3IAE - chains A and B; structure by X-ray diffraction, 2.30 A resolution.

[Chain A (and B)]
Molecule: Benzaldehyde lyase
Organism: Pseudomonas fluorescens
Notes: EC 4.1.2.38; chain B of this document is another copy of the same molecule, construct and numbering; everything in this record applies to it too
UniProtKB: Q9F4L3 (Q9F4L3_PSEFL); numbering as in UniProt (aligned over 1-562)
Amino-acid sequence (570 residues; numbered 1 to 570; the number before each row is that of its first residue):
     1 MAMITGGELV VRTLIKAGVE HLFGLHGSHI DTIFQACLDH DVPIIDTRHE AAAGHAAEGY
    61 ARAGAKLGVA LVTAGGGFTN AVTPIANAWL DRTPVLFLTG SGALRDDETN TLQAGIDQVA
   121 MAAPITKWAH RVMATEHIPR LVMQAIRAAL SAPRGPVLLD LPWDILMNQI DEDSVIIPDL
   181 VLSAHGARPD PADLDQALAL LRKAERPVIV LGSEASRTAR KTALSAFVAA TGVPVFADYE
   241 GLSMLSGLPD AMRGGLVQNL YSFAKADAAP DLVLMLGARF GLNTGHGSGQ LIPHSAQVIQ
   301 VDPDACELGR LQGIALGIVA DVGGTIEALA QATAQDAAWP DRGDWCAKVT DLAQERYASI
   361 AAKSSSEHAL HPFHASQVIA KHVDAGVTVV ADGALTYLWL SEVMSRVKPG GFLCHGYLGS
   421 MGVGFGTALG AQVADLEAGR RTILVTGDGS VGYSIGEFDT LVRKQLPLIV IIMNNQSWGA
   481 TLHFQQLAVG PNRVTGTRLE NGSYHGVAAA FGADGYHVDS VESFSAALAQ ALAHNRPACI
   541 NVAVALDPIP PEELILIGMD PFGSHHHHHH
Disordered / not traced: 1, 556-570
Differences from the reference sequence: engineered mutation Ser-28 (Ala in Q9F4L3); expression tag (563-570)
Metal / ion sites: Ca2+: Asp-448, Met-473 (together with D7K)
Residues lining bound ligands:
  - D7K (3-[(4-amino-2-methylpyrimidin-5-yl)methyl]-2-{(S)-hydroxy[(R)-hydroxy(methoxy)phosphoryl]phenylmethyl}-5-(2-{[(R)-hydroxy(phosphonooxy)phosphoryl]oxy}ethyl)-4-methyl-1,3-thiazol-3-ium), molecule 1: Leu-25, His-26, Gly-27, Ser-28, His-29, Glu-50, Thr-73, Gly-76, Gly-77, Asn-80, Leu-112, Gln-113
  - D7K, molecule 2: Gly-393, Ala-394, Leu-395, Thr-396, Tyr-397, Leu-398, Gly-419, Ser-420, Met-421, Gly-447, Asp-448, Gly-449, Ser-450, Tyr-453, Asn-475, Ser-477, Trp-478, Gly-479, Ala-480, Thr-481

[Chain A / chain B interface]
Pairs across the interface - 146 pairs, chain A then chain B:
  Leu-25(A) / Tyr-453(B)
  Leu-25(A) / Trp-478(B)  hydrophobic
  His-26(A) / Thr-481(B)
  His-26(A) / Gln-485(B)
  His-26(A) / Thr-495(B)
  His-26(A) / Gly-496(B)
  His-26(A) / Thr-497(B)
  Ser-28(A) / Thr-481(B)
  Ser-28(A) / Phe-484(B)
  Asp-31(A) / Phe-484(B)
  Asp-31(A) / Gln-485(B)  hydrogen bond
  Asp-31(A) / Val-489(B)
  Phe-34(A) / Thr-495(B)
  Gln-35(A) / Gln-485(B)
  Gln-35(A) / Val-489(B)
  Gln-35(A) / Arg-493(B)  hydrogen bond
  Leu-38(A) / Arg-493(B)
  Leu-38(A) / Thr-495(B)
  Asp-39(A) / Arg-493(B)  salt bridge
  Asp-46(A) / Gly-496(B)
  Thr-47(A) / Trp-478(B)
  Arg-48(A) / Asp-448(B)  hydrogen bond (side chain-backbone)
  Arg-48(A) / Gly-449(B)  hydrogen bond (side chain-backbone)
  Arg-48(A) / Gly-452(B)
  Arg-48(A) / Tyr-453(B)
  Arg-48(A) / Leu-499(B)
  Arg-48(A) / Tyr-504(B)  hydrogen bond
  His-49(A) / Tyr-453(B)
  Glu-50(A) / Tyr-453(B)  hydrogen bond
  Gly-75(A) / Leu-418(B)
  Gly-76(A) / Leu-418(B)
  Gly-76(A) / Ser-420(B)
  Thr-79(A) / Val-82(B)
  Thr-79(A) / Thr-83(B)  hydrogen bond
  Thr-79(A) / Ala-86(B)
  Asn-80(A) / Thr-83(B)  hydrogen bond
  Asn-80(A) / Tyr-453(B)
  Thr-83(A) / Thr-79(B)  hydrogen bond
  Thr-83(A) / Asn-80(B)  hydrogen bond
  Ala-86(A) / Thr-79(B)
  Leu-90(A) / Ala-114(B)
  Leu-90(A) / Ile-116(B)  hydrophobic
  Glu-108(A) / Arg-310(B)  salt bridge
  Glu-108(A) / Leu-311(B)
  Thr-109(A) / Phe-280(B)
  Thr-109(A) / Gly-281(B)
  Thr-109(A) / His-286(B)
  Thr-109(A) / Leu-311(B)
  Asn-110(A) / Arg-279(B)
  Asn-110(A) / Phe-280(B)  hydrogen bond (side chain-backbone)
  Asn-110(A) / Gly-281(B)
  Asn-110(A) / Leu-282(B)  hydrogen bond (backbone-backbone)
  Asn-110(A) / Glu-307(B)  hydrogen bond
  Asn-110(A) / Arg-310(B)
  Asn-110(A) / Tyr-417(B)
  Thr-111(A) / His-286(B)  hydrogen bond
  Thr-111(A) / Tyr-417(B)
  Leu-112(A) / Leu-282(B)  hydrophobic
  Leu-112(A) / Tyr-417(B)
  Leu-112(A) / Gly-419(B)
  Gln-113(A) / Tyr-417(B)  hydrogen bond (backbone-backbone)
  Gln-113(A) / Leu-418(B)
  Ala-114(A) / Leu-90(B)
  Ile-116(A) / Ile-125(B)  hydrophobic
  Ala-120(A) / Pro-124(B)  hydrophobic
  Met-121(A) / Met-121(B)
  Met-121(A) / Pro-124(B)  hydrophobic
  Met-121(A) / Ile-125(B)  hydrophobic
  Pro-124(A) / Ala-120(B)  hydrophobic
  Pro-124(A) / Met-121(B)  hydrophobic
  Ile-125(A) / Ile-116(B)  hydrophobic
  Ile-125(A) / Met-121(B)  hydrophobic
  Trp-163(A) / Phe-484(B)  hydrophobic
  Arg-279(A) / Asn-110(B)
  Phe-280(A) / Thr-109(B)
  Phe-280(A) / Asn-110(B)  hydrogen bond (backbone-side chain)
  Gly-281(A) / Thr-109(B)
  Gly-281(A) / Asn-110(B)
  Leu-282(A) / Asn-110(B)  hydrogen bond (backbone-backbone)
  Leu-282(A) / Leu-112(B)  hydrophobic
  His-286(A) / Thr-109(B)
  His-286(A) / Thr-111(B)  hydrogen bond
  Glu-307(A) / Asn-110(B)  hydrogen bond
  Arg-310(A) / Glu-108(B)  salt bridge
  Arg-310(A) / Asn-110(B)
  Leu-311(A) / Glu-108(B)
  Leu-311(A) / Thr-109(B)
  Tyr-417(A) / Asn-110(B)
  Tyr-417(A) / Thr-111(B)
  Tyr-417(A) / Leu-112(B)
  Tyr-417(A) / Gln-113(B)  hydrogen bond (backbone-backbone)
  Leu-418(A) / Gly-75(B)
  Leu-418(A) / Gly-76(B)
  Leu-418(A) / Gln-113(B)
  Gly-419(A) / Leu-112(B)
  Ser-420(A) / Gly-76(B)
  Asp-448(A) / Arg-48(B)  hydrogen bond (backbone-side chain)
  Gly-449(A) / Arg-48(B)
  Gly-452(A) / Arg-48(B)
  Tyr-453(A) / Leu-25(B)
  Tyr-453(A) / Arg-48(B)
  Tyr-453(A) / His-49(B)
  Tyr-453(A) / Glu-50(B)  hydrogen bond
  Tyr-453(A) / Asn-80(B)
  Ile-455(A) / Ile-455(B)  hydrophobic
  Asp-459(A) / Asn-501(B)  hydrogen bond
  Val-462(A) / Asn-501(B)
  Arg-463(A) / Leu-499(B)
  Arg-463(A) / Asn-501(B)
  Trp-478(A) / Leu-25(B)  hydrophobic
  Thr-481(A) / His-26(B)
  Phe-484(A) / Ser-28(B)
  Phe-484(A) / Asp-31(B)
  Phe-484(A) / Trp-163(B)  hydrophobic
  Gln-485(A) / His-26(B)
  Gln-485(A) / Asp-31(B)  hydrogen bond
  Gln-485(A) / Gln-35(B)
  Val-489(A) / Asp-31(B)
  Val-489(A) / Gln-35(B)
  Arg-493(A) / Gln-35(B)  hydrogen bond
  Arg-493(A) / Leu-38(B)
  Arg-493(A) / Asp-39(B)  salt bridge
  Thr-495(A) / Phe-34(B)
  Thr-495(A) / Leu-38(B)
  Gly-496(A) / His-26(B)
  Gly-496(A) / Asp-46(B)
  Thr-497(A) / His-26(B)
  Leu-499(A) / Arg-48(B)
  Leu-499(A) / Arg-463(B)
  Asn-501(A) / Asp-459(B)  hydrogen bond
  Asn-501(A) / Val-462(B)
  Asn-501(A) / Arg-463(B)
  Asn-501(A) / Phe-511(B)  hydrogen bond (side chain-backbone)
  Gly-502(A) / Ala-510(B)
  Ser-503(A) / Ala-510(B)  hydrogen bond (backbone-backbone)
  Tyr-504(A) / Arg-48(B)  hydrogen bond
  Gly-506(A) / Ala-510(B)
  Val-507(A) / Val-507(B)  hydrophobic
  Val-507(A) / Ala-510(B)
  Val-507(A) / Phe-511(B)  hydrophobic
  Ala-510(A) / Gly-502(B)
  Ala-510(A) / Ser-503(B)  hydrogen bond (backbone-backbone)
  Ala-510(A) / Gly-506(B)
  Ala-510(A) / Val-507(B)
  Phe-511(A) / Asn-501(B)  hydrogen bond (backbone-side chain)
  Phe-511(A) / Val-507(B)  hydrophobic
Also at the interface, not in a pair above, chain A (78 interface residues in all): Gly-27, Val-82, Trp-89, Gly-115, Asp-117, Gly-456, Arg-498
Also at the interface, not in a pair above, chain B (78 interface residues in all): Gly-27, Thr-47, Trp-89, Gly-115, Asp-117, Gly-456, Arg-498

[Overview]
The chain A/chain B interface involves 78 residues from each chain; the contacts include 31 hydrogen bonds and
4 salt bridges. Polar contacts include Asp-39(A)/Arg-493(B), Glu-108(A)/Arg-310(B) and Asp-31(A)/Gln-485(B).
Ligands of chain A: compound D7K. The Ca2+ site is built by Asp-448(A) and Met-473(A).
Chain A and chain B are both Benzaldehyde lyase (Pseudomonas fluorescens); the structure, Structure of
benzaldehyde lyase A28S mutant with benzoylphosphonate, was determined by X-ray diffraction (same publication
as 3IAF).
